Entry 2RS5 (X-ray diffraction, 3.00 A resolution); this record covers chains 2 and 4 of the 4 polymer chains in the assembly.

[Chain 2]
Molecule: Human rhinovirus 14 coat protein (subunit VP2)
Source organism: Human rhinovirus 14
Reference sequence: P03303 (POLG_HRV14); residues 1-262 here correspond to UniProt positions 69-330 (UniProt number = residue number + 68)
Chain sequence (262 residues; each row starts with the number of its first residue):
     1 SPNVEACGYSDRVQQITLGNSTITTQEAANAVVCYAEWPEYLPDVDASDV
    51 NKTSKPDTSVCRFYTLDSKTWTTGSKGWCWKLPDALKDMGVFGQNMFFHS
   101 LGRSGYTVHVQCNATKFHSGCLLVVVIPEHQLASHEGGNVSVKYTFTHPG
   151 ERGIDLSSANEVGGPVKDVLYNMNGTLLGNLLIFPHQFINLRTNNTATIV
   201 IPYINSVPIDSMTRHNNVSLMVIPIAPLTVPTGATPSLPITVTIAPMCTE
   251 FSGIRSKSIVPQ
Disordered / not traced: 1-7
Sequence notes: conflict L170 (Ile239 in P03303)

[Chain 4]
Molecule: Human rhinovirus 14 coat protein (subunit VP4)
Source organism: Human rhinovirus 14
Reference sequence: P03303 (POLG_HRV14); residues 1-68 here = UniProt positions 1-68
Chain sequence (68 residues; each row starts with the number of its first residue):
     1 GAQVSTQKSGSHENQNILTNGSNQTFTVINYYKDAASTSSAGQSLSMDPS
    51 KFTEPVKDLMLKGAPALN
Disordered / not traced: 1-28

[How chain 2 and chain 4 interact]
Contacting residue pairs - 22 pairs, chain 2 then chain 4:
  S10(2) - N68(4)  hydrogen bond (side chain-backbone)
  D11(2) - D58(4)
  D11(2) - A66(4)
  D11(2) - N68(4)  hydrogen bond (backbone-side chain)
  R12(2) - L67(4)
  R12(2) - N68(4)  hydrogen bond (side chain-backbone)
  Q14(2) - D58(4)
  A29(2) - L67(4)  hydrophobic
  N30(2) - V56(4)
  N30(2) - K57(4)
  N30(2) - D58(4)
  N30(2) - M60(4)
  A31(2) - P55(4)
  A31(2) - V56(4)
  A31(2) - K57(4)  hydrogen bond (backbone-backbone)
  V32(2) - P55(4)
  V33(2) - P55(4)  hydrogen bond (backbone-backbone)
  V33(2) - K57(4)
  Y35(2) - K51(4)
  Y35(2) - F52(4)  hydrophobic
  W38(2) - K57(4)
  T193(2) - L67(4)
Interface residues without a listed pair, chain 2 (15 interface residues in all): Y9, A28, A36

[In short]
15 residues of chain 2 and 10 residues of chain 4 are in contact; the contacts include 5 hydrogen bonds. Among
the polar pairs are S10(2)-N68(4), D11(2)-N68(4) and R12(2)-N68(4).
Chain 2 is Human rhinovirus 14 coat protein (subunit VP2) and chain 4 is Human rhinovirus 14 coat protein
(subunit VP4), both from Human rhinovirus 14; the structure, Structural analysis of antiviral agents that
interact with the capsid of human rhinoviruses, was determined by X-ray diffraction (same publication as 1R08,
2R04, 2R06, 2R07, 2RM2, 2RR1, 2RS1 and 2RS3).
